8DGM - chains A and B; structure by X-ray diffraction, 3.20 A resolution.

Chain A:
Molecule: 14-3-3 protein epsilon
From: Homo sapiens
UniProt: P62258 (1433E_HUMAN); residue numbers follow UniProt; this construct covers 1-255
Amino-acid sequence (258 residues; each row starts with the number of its first residue; numbers below 1 keep their minus sign (Gly-2 is residue -2)):
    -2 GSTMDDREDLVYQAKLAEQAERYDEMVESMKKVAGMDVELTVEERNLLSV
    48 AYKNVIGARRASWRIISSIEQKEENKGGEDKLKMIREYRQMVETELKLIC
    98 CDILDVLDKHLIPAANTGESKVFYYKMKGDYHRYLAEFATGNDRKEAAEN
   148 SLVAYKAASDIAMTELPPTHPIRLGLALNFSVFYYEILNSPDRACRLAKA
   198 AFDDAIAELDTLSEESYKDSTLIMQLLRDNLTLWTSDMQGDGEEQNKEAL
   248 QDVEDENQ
Disordered / not traced: -2 to 32, 233-255
Construct notes: expression tag (-2 to 0)
Swiss-Prot annotation at these positions:
  - site: Arg57 (Interaction with phosphoserine on interacting protein), Arg130 (Interaction with phosphoserine on interacting protein), Gln236, Gly237 (Microbial infection: Cleavage)
  - modified residue: Met1 (N-acetylmethionine), Lys50 (N6-acetyllysine), Ser65 (Phosphoserine), Lys69 (N6-acetyllysine), Lys118 (N6-acetyllysine), Lys123 (N6-acetyllysine), Tyr131 (Phosphotyrosine), Thr137 (Phosphothreonine), Ser210 (Phosphoserine), Thr232 (Phosphothreonine)
  - cross-link: Lys50 (Glycyl lysine isopeptide (Lys-Gly) (interchain with G-Cter in SUMO2))
  - mutagenesis: Gln236 (Q236A: Complete loss of cleavage by poliovirus protease 3C)

Chain B:
Molecule: Inactive tyrosine-protein kinase PEAK1
UniProt: Q9H792 (PEAK1_HUMAN); residues 56-75 here correspond to UniProt positions 1152-1171 (UniProt number = residue number + 1096)
Amino-acid sequence (20 residues; numbered 56 to 75; the number before each row is that of its first residue):
    56 PPPLPKKMIIRANTEPISKD
Disordered / not traced: 56-66, 73-75
Modified residues: Thr69 (phosphothreonine; TPO)

Interface between chain A and chain B:
Pairs across the interface - 15 pairs, chain A then chain B:
  Val47(A) - Ile72(B)  hydrophobic
  Lys50(A) - Ile72(B)
  Arg57(A) - Thr69(B)
  Lys123(A) - Glu70(B)
  Arg130(A) - Thr69(B)
  Tyr131(A) - Thr69(B)
  Leu175(A) - Asn68(B)
  Asn176(A) - Thr69(B)
  Asn176(A) - Glu70(B)  hydrogen bond (side chain-backbone)
  Val179(A) - Thr69(B)
  Leu223(A) - Asn68(B)
  Leu223(A) - Pro71(B)
  Asn227(A) - Ala67(B)
  Asn227(A) - Asn68(B)  hydrogen bond (side chain-backbone)
  Leu230(A) - Ala67(B)
Interface residues without a listed pair, chain A (15 interface residues in all): Asn51, Glu134, Leu219

Overview:
Chain A and chain B form an interface of 15 and 6 residues respectively; the contacts include 2 hydrogen
bonds. Polar contacts include Asn176(A)-Glu70(B) and Asn227(A)-Asn68(B). UniProt lists one mutagenesis site on
chain A.
Chain A is 14-3-3 protein epsilon (Homo sapiens) and chain B is Inactive tyrosine-protein kinase PEAK1; the
structure, 14-3-3 epsilon bound to phosphorylated PEAK1 (pT1165) peptide, was determined by X-ray diffraction
(same publication as 8DGN, 8DGO and 8DGP).
